PDB entry 7TAX | electron microscopy, 2.80 A resolution | chains G and M of the 14 polymer chains in the assembly

[Chain G]
Name: CRISPR type I-F/YPEST-associated protein Csy3
UniProt: A0A444M080 (A0A444M080_PSEAI); residues 21-361 here correspond to UniProt positions 2-342 (UniProt number = residue number - 19)
Sequence (360 residues; numbered 2 to 361; the number before each row is that of its first residue):
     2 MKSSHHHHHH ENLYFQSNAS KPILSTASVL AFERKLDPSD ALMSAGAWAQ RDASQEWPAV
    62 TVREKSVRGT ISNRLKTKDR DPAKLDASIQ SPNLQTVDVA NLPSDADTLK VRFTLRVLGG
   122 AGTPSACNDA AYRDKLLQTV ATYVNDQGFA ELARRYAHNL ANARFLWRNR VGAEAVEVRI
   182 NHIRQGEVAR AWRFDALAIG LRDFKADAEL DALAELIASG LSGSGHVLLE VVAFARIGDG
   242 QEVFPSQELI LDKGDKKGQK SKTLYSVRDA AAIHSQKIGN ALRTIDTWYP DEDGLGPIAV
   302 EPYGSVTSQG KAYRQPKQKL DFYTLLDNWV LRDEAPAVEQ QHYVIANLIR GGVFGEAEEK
Disordered / not traced: 2-23, 359-361
Sequence notes: initiating methionine (2); expression tag (3-20)

[Chain M]
Molecule: 61-nt RNA strand
Sequence (61 nucleotides; numbered 1 to 61; the number before each row is that of its first residue):
     1 CUAAGAAAUU CACGGCGGGC UUGAUGUCCG CGUCUACCUG AUUCACUGCC GUAUAGGCAG
    61 C
Sequence notes: conflict A41 (G1458 in 313291946), A53 (G1446 in 313291946)

[Interface between chain G and chain M]
Contacting residue pairs (42; chain G residue first):
  Ala32(G) with G17(M), sugar contact
  Phe33(G) with G17(M), hydrogen bond to the sugar; G18(M), sugar contact
  Glu34(G) with G17(M), phosphate contact; G18(M), phosphate contact
  Arg35(G) with G18(M), salt bridge to the phosphate; G19(M), salt bridge to the phosphate
  Ser67(G) with U27(M), phosphate contact
  Val68(G) with U25(M), sugar contact; U27(M), phosphate contact
  Arg69(G) with U25(M), hydrogen bond to the sugar; G26(M), hydrogen bond to the sugar; U27(M), hydrogen bond to the base; C28(M), sugar contact
  Gly70(G) with U25(M), phosphate contact
  Leu95(G) with U27(M), base contact
  Trp168(G) with C20(M), base contact
  Arg169(G) with G23(M), salt bridge to the phosphate; A24(M), salt bridge to the phosphate
  Ser247(G) with U21(M), hydrogen bond to the phosphate; U22(M), hydrogen bond to the phosphate
  Gln248(G) with U21(M), base contact; U22(M), hydrogen bond to the phosphate; G23(M), phosphate contact
  Glu249(G) with U21(M), hydrogen bond to the base
  Leu250(G) with U21(M), base contact
  Ile251(G) with U21(M), base contact
  His275(G) with U21(M), salt bridge to the phosphate
  Gln277(G) with C20(M), sugar contact; U21(M), hydrogen bond to the phosphate
  Lys278(G) with C20(M), base contact; U22(M), salt bridge to the phosphate
  Asn281(G) with C20(M), hydrogen bond to the base
  Arg284(G) with G19(M), sugar contact; C20(M), salt bridge to the phosphate
  Arg351(G) with G18(M), hydrogen bond to the sugar; G19(M), sugar contact
  Gly352(G) with G18(M), sugar contact
  Gly353(G) with G17(M), sugar contact; G18(M), sugar contact
  Val354(G) with G17(M), base contact; G18(M), base contact
Other interface residues (no listed pair), chain G (31 interface residues in all): Ser73, Asn74, Asn94, Gln96, Ser126, Glu302

[Overview]
Chain G and chain M form an interface of 31 and 12 residues respectively, with 11 hydrogen bonds and 7 salt
bridges. Polar contacts include Arg69(G)-U27(M), Glu249(G)-U21(M) and Asn281(G)-C20(M).
Here chain G is CRISPR type I-F/YPEST-associated protein Csy3 and chain M is a 61-nt RNA strand. Entry 7TAX
(Cryo-EM structure of the Csy-AcrIF24-promoter DNA complex) was determined by electron microscopy (same
publication as 7T3J, 7T3K, 7T3L and 7TAW).
